8PSO - chains A and B of the 6 polymer chains in the assembly; structure by electron microscopy, 2.40 A resolution.

# Chain A
Name: Polymerase acidic protein (PA-like)
Organism: Tilapia lake virus
UniProt: A0A142I7Z3 (A0A142I7Z3_9VIRU); residue numbers follow UniProt; this construct covers 1-419
Amino-acid sequence (419 residues; row label = number of the first residue in the row):
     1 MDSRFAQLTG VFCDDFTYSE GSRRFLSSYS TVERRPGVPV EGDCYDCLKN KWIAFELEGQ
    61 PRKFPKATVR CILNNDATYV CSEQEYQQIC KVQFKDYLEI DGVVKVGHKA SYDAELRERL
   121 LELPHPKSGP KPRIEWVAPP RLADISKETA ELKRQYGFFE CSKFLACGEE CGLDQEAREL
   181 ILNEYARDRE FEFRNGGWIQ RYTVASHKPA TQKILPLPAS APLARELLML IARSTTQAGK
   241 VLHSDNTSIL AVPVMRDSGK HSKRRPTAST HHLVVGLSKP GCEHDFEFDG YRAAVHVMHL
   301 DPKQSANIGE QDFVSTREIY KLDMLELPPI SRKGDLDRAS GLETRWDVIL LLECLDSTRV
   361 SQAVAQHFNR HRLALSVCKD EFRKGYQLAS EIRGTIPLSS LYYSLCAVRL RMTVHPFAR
Unresolved in the structure: 1-101, 418-419
Bound ions: Zn2+: Cys-161, Cys-282, His-284, His-296
Reported in the primary citation:
  - binding site for 5' vRNA end - vRNA loop: Tyr-202 to Gln-212, Lys-263, Leu-355, Ser-357

# Chain B
Name: Putative PB1
Organism: Tilapia lake virus
UniProt: A0A1Y9SHW4 (A0A1Y9SHW4_9VIRU); residue numbers follow UniProt; this construct covers 1-519
Amino-acid sequence (519 residues; numbered 1 to 519; the number before each row is that of its first residue):
     1 MWAFQEGVCK GNLLSGPTSM KAPDSAARES IDRASEIMTG KSYNAVHTGD LSKLPNQGES
    61 PLRIVDSDLY SERSCCWVIE KEGRVVCKST TLTRGMTSLL NTTKCSSPSE LICKVLTVES
   121 LSEKIGDTSV EELLSHGRYF KCALRDQERG KPKSRAIFLS HPFFRLLSSV VETHARSVLS
   181 KVSAVYTATA SAEQRAMMAA QVVESRKHVL NGDCTKYNEA IDADTLLKVW DAIGMGSIGV
   241 MLAYMVRRKC VLIKDTLVEC PGGMLMGMFN ATATLALQGT TDRFLSFSDD FITSFNSPAE
   301 LREIEDLLFA SCHNLSLKKS YISVASLEIN SCTLTRDGDL ATGLGCTAGV PFRGPLVTLK
   361 QTAAMLSGAV DSGVMPFHSA ERLFQIKQQE CAYRYNNPTY TTRNEDFLPT CLGGKTVISF
   421 QSLLTWDCHP FWYQVHPDGP DTIDQKVLSV LASKTRRRRT RLEALSDLDP LVPHRLLVSE
   481 SDVSKIRAAR QAHLKSLGLE QPTNFNYAIY KAVQPTAGC
Unresolved in the structure: 516-519
Bound ions: Mg2+ site 1: Asp-213, Cys-214, Asp-289 (shared with 1 residue of chain F); Mg2+ site 2: Asp-213, Asp-289 (shared with 1 residue of chain F)
Reported in the primary citation:
  - catalytic residues: Asp-213, Asp-289, Asp-290
  - Mg2+ coordination: Asp-213, Asp-289, Asp-290
  - binding site for the 1-nt DNA strand: Lys-151, Arg-155, Met-266
  - specificity-determining residues: Asn-270 (proposed by the authors, not directly observed)
  - binding site for 5' vRNA end - vRNA loop: Ile-157, Arg-165
  - conformationally variable residues (side-chain flip): Met-266

# How chain A and chain B interact
Pairs across the interface - 205 pairs, chain A then chain B:
  Val-104(A) with Pro-61(B); Leu-62(B), hydrogen bond (backbone-backbone); Cys-113(B), hydrophobic; Leu-116(B), hydrophobic
  Lys-105(A) with Gly-58(B); Glu-59(B); Ser-60(B)
  Val-106(A) with Gln-57(B); Gly-58(B); Ser-60(B), hydrogen bond (backbone-backbone); Leu-62(B); Val-170(B), hydrophobic; His-174(B); Gly-234(B); Met-235(B)
  Gly-107(A) with Gly-58(B), hydrogen bond (backbone-backbone); Gly-234(B)
  His-108(A) with Leu-116(B); Ser-237(B), hydrogen bond (backbone-backbone)
  Lys-109(A) with Ser-237(B)
  Ala-110(A) with Leu-116(B); Ser-237(B), hydrogen bond (backbone-side chain)
  Ser-111(A) with Val-118(B), hydrogen bond (side chain-backbone); Glu-119(B), hydrogen bond (side chain-backbone)
  Tyr-112(A) with Val-115(B), hydrogen bond (side chain-backbone); Leu-116(B); Val-118(B), hydrophobic; Leu-121(B), hydrophobic; Met-241(B)
  Asp-113(A) with Ser-237(B), hydrogen bond; Val-240(B)
  Glu-115(A) with Leu-121(B)
  Leu-116(A) with Val-240(B), hydrophobic; Met-241(B), hydrophobic; Tyr-244(B), hydrophobic
  Arg-117(A) with Asp-231(B), salt bridge; Val-240(B)
  Arg-119(A) with Leu-121(B); Glu-131(B), salt bridge; Tyr-244(B), hydrogen bond
  Leu-120(A) with Leu-227(B), hydrophobic; Val-240(B); Ala-243(B); Tyr-244(B); Arg-247(B)
  Leu-123(A) with Tyr-244(B), hydrophobic; Arg-247(B)
  Pro-124(A) with Arg-247(B), hydrogen bond (backbone-side chain)
  His-125(A) with Met-38(B); Asp-224(B), salt bridge
  Pro-126(A) with Met-38(B); Ala-45(B); Val-46(B); Asp-222(B); Asp-224(B)
  Lys-127(A) with Met-38(B), hydrogen bond (backbone-backbone); Thr-39(B); Gly-40(B); Val-46(B)
  Ser-128(A) with Gly-40(B); Asn-44(B); Val-46(B)
  Gly-129(A) with Gly-40(B); Tyr-43(B); Asn-44(B), hydrogen bond (backbone-side chain); Phe-309(B)
  Pro-130(A) with Gly-40(B); Phe-309(B)
  Lys-131(A) with Asp-306(B), salt bridge; Phe-309(B)
  Pro-132(A) with Phe-309(B)
  Ile-134(A) with Glu-305(B); Leu-315(B), hydrophobic; Leu-317(B), hydrophobic
  Trp-136(A) with Leu-210(B), hydrophobic; Leu-301(B); Glu-305(B), hydrogen bond; Ser-320(B); Tyr-321(B), hydrophobic; Ile-322(B), hydrophobic
  Arg-225(A) with Glu-390(B), salt bridge; Tyr-393(B)
  Glu-226(A) with Tyr-393(B)
  Met-229(A) with Tyr-393(B); Arg-394(B)
  Ala-232(A) with Arg-394(B)
  Ser-269(A) with Met-20(B)
  Asp-301(A) with Ser-19(B); Met-20(B)
  Lys-303(A) with Thr-18(B); Ser-19(B); Met-20(B)
  Asn-307(A) with Ser-15(B); Gly-16(B), hydrogen bond (side chain-backbone); Thr-18(B)
  Gly-309(A) with Arg-394(B), hydrogen bond (backbone-side chain)
  Glu-310(A) with Ser-15(B), hydrogen bond; Pro-351(B); Phe-352(B), hydrogen bond (backbone-backbone); Arg-353(B), salt bridge
  Gln-311(A) with Leu-14(B); Ser-15(B), hydrogen bond; Phe-352(B); Arg-394(B), hydrogen bond (backbone-side chain)
  Asp-312(A) with Phe-352(B); Lys-387(B), salt bridge; Glu-390(B)
  Val-314(A) with Ile-386(B), hydrophobic; Glu-390(B)
  Ser-315(A) with Ile-386(B); Lys-387(B)
  Thr-316(A) with Leu-13(B); Leu-14(B)
  Glu-318(A) with Arg-382(B), salt bridge; Leu-383(B); Ile-386(B)
  Ile-319(A) with Leu-13(B), hydrophobic; Leu-344(B), hydrophobic; Leu-383(B), hydrophobic
  Tyr-320(A) with Met-1(B), hydrophobic; Trp-2(B); Gln-5(B), hydrogen bond (backbone-side chain); Gly-11(B); Leu-13(B), hydrophobic
  Leu-322(A) with Ser-379(B)
  Asp-323(A) with Gln-5(B); Glu-6(B), hydrogen bond (backbone-backbone); Gly-7(B), hydrogen bond (side chain-backbone); Gly-343(B)
  Met-324(A) with Phe-4(B); Gln-5(B)
  Leu-325(A) with Phe-4(B), hydrogen bond (backbone-backbone); Glu-6(B)
  Glu-326(A) with Phe-4(B)
  Leu-327(A) with Phe-4(B), hydrophobic
  Pro-328(A) with Phe-4(B)
  Trp-346(A) with Phe-4(B), hydrophobic
  Asp-347(A) with Met-1(B)
  Leu-350(A) with Met-1(B), hydrophobic
  Glu-353(A) with Trp-2(B), hydrogen bond; Leu-14(B)
  Ser-357(A) with Pro-17(B); Thr-18(B), hydrogen bond (side chain-backbone)
  Thr-358(A) with Pro-17(B); Pro-152(B)
  Arg-359(A) with Ser-15(B), hydrogen bond (side chain-backbone)
  Val-360(A) with Pro-152(B), hydrophobic
  Ser-361(A) with Trp-2(B)
  Gln-362(A) with Gly-11(B); Leu-14(B), hydrogen bond (side chain-backbone); Ser-15(B), hydrogen bond (side chain-backbone); Gly-16(B); Arg-149(B); Gly-150(B)
  Ala-363(A) with Gly-150(B)
  Val-364(A) with Trp-2(B), hydrophobic
  Ala-365(A) with Trp-2(B), hydrophobic; Lys-10(B)
  Gln-366(A) with Lys-10(B); Asn-12(B); Arg-149(B); Gly-150(B)
  His-367(A) with Lys-318(B)
  Phe-368(A) with Trp-2(B), hydrophobic; Ala-3(B)
  Asn-369(A) with Val-8(B); Cys-9(B); Lys-10(B), hydrogen bond; Glu-328(B)
  Arg-370(A) with Lys-319(B); Tyr-321(B)
  Arg-372(A) with Gln-5(B), hydrogen bond (side chain-backbone); Glu-6(B), hydrogen bond (side chain-backbone); Gly-7(B), hydrogen bond (side chain-backbone)
  Leu-373(A) with Val-8(B), hydrophobic; Tyr-321(B); Ser-323(B); Ser-326(B); Glu-328(B); Thr-333(B)
  Ala-374(A) with Tyr-321(B), hydrophobic; Ile-322(B)
  Leu-375(A) with His-208(B); Ile-322(B), hydrogen bond (backbone-backbone); Val-324(B), hydrophobic
  Ser-376(A) with Tyr-321(B); Ile-322(B), hydrogen bond (backbone-backbone)
  Cys-378(A) with Leu-317(B)
  Glu-381(A) with Leu-317(B); Lys-318(B)
  Phe-382(A) with Leu-317(B); Lys-318(B)
  Gly-385(A) with Lys-318(B)
  Ser-390(A) with Lys-153(B)
  Glu-391(A) with Lys-153(B), hydrogen bond (backbone-side chain)
  Ile-392(A) with Pro-152(B), hydrophobic
  Ser-404(A) with Trp-2(B)
  Ala-407(A) with Ala-3(B); Phe-4(B)
  Val-408(A) with Trp-2(B), hydrophobic
  Leu-410(A) with Phe-4(B)
  Arg-411(A) with Ala-3(B), hydrogen bond (side chain-backbone); Phe-4(B); Gln-5(B), hydrogen bond (side chain-backbone)
  His-415(A) with Phe-4(B)
Interface residues without a listed pair, chain A (97 interface residues in all): Val-103, Leu-228, Ser-244, Ala-268, Pro-302, Gln-304, Arg-317, Cys-354, Val-377
Interface residues without a listed pair, chain B (102 interface residues in all): Ile-37, Lys-41, Ser-42, Arg-63, Thr-117, Ser-120, Val-130, Leu-134, Gln-147, Gly-236, Ile-238, Arg-248, Met-375

# Overview
The interface between chain A and chain B involves 97 residues on one side and 102 on the other; the contacts
include 38 hydrogen bonds and 8 salt bridges. Polar contacts include Arg-117(A)/Asp-231(B),
Arg-119(A)/Glu-131(B) and His-125(A)/Asp-224(B). From the paper: catalytic residues Asp-213(B), Asp-289(B) and
Asp-290(B); a binding site for 5' vRNA end - vRNA loop at Tyr-202(A), Lys-263(A) and Ile-157(B) among others.
Chain A is Polymerase acidic protein (PA-like) and chain B is Putative PB1, both from Tilapia lake virus; the
structure, Tilapia Lake Virus polymerase in vRNA initiation state (core only), was determined by electron
microscopy, deposited together with 8PSN, 8PSQ, 8PSS, 8PSU, 8PSX, 8PSZ and 6 further entries.
